8VWU - chains G and J of the 10 polymer chains in the assembly; structure by electron microscopy, 3.00 A resolution.

== Chain G ==
Name: Histone H2A type 1
Source organism: Homo sapiens
Reference sequence: P0C0S8 (H2A1_HUMAN); residues 1-129 here correspond to UniProt positions 2-130 (UniProt number = residue number + 1)
Chain sequence (129 residues; each row starts with the number of its first residue):
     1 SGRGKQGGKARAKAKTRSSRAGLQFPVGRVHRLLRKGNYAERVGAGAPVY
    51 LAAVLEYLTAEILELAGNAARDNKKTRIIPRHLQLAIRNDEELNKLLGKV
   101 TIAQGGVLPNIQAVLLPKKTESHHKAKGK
Not modelled in the structure: 1-10, 120-129
Swiss-Prot annotation at these positions:
  - modified residue: Ser1 (N-acetylserine), Arg3 (Citrulline), Lys5 (N6-(2-hydroxyisobutyryl)lysine), Lys9 (N6-(2-hydroxyisobutyryl)lysine), Lys13 (N6-(beta-hydroxybutyryl)lysine), Lys36 (N6-(2-hydroxyisobutyryl)lysine), Lys74 (N6-(2-hydroxyisobutyryl)lysine), Lys75 (N6-(2-hydroxyisobutyryl)lysine), Lys95 (N6-(2-hydroxyisobutyryl)lysine), Lys99 (N6-glutaryllysine), Gln104 (N5-methylglutamine), Lys118 (N6-(2-hydroxyisobutyryl)lysine), Lys119 (N6-crotonyllysine), Thr120 (Phosphothreonine), Lys125 (N6-crotonyllysine)
  - cross-link (Glycyl lysine isopeptide (Lys-Gly)): Lys13 (interchain with G-Cter in ubiquitin), Lys15 (interchain with G-Cter in ubiquitin), Lys119 (interchain with G-Cter in ubiquitin)

== Chain J ==
Molecule: 601 J strand (non-damaged strand)
Sequence (147 nucleotides; row label = number of the first residue in the row):
     1 ATCGGATGTATATATCTGACACGTGCCTGGAGACTAGGGAGTAATCCCCT
    51 TGGCGGTTAAAACGCGGGGGACAGCGCGTACGTGCGTTTAAGCGGTGCTA
   101 GAGCTGTCTACGACCAATTGAGCGGCCTCGGCACCGGGATTCTCGAT

== How chain G and chain J interact ==
Residue-residue contacts (17):
  Arg11(G) - DA31(J)  hydrogen bond to the base
  Arg11(G) - DG32(J)  sugar contact
  Ala12(G) - DG32(J)  phosphate contact
  Ala12(G) - DA33(J)  hydrogen bond to the phosphate
  Lys13(G) - DG32(J)  sugar contact
  Ala14(G) - DA31(J)  phosphate contact
  Lys15(G) - DA31(J)  phosphate contact
  Lys15(G) - DG32(J)  hydrogen bond to the phosphate
  Thr16(G) - DA31(J)  phosphate contact
  Arg17(G) - DA31(J)  salt bridge to the phosphate
  Arg20(G) - DG32(J)  salt bridge to the phosphate
  Gly28(G) - DA31(J)  phosphate contact
  Arg29(G) - DG30(J)  phosphate contact
  Arg32(G) - DG29(J)  phosphate contact
  Arg32(G) - DG30(J)  salt bridge to the phosphate
  Arg42(G) - DG39(J)  sugar contact
  Arg77(G) - DC20(J)  sugar contact
Also at the interface, not in a pair above, chain G (14 interface residues in all): Glu41

== In short ==
14 residues of chain G and 7 residues of chain J are in contact, with 3 hydrogen bonds and 3 salt bridges.
Polar pairs include Arg11(G)-DA31(J), Ala12(G)-DA33(J) and Lys15(G)-DG32(J).
Here chain G is Histone H2A type 1 (Homo sapiens) and chain J is 601 J strand (non-damaged strand). Entry 8VWU
(Nucleosome containing 8oxoG at SHL4) was determined by electron microscopy together with 8VWS, 8VWT and 8VWV
from the same study.
